PDB entry 5W9O | electron microscopy, 4.50 A resolution (low resolution: residue-level contacts below are approximate; hydrogen-bond / salt-bridge calls are withheld) | chains D and J of the 12 polymer chains in the assembly

[Chain D (and J)]
Name: Spike glycoprotein
Source organism: Middle East respiratory syndrome-related coronavirus
Notes: engineered mutation(s): V1060P, L1061P; chain J of this document is another copy of the same molecule, construct and numbering; everything in this record applies to it too
Reference sequence: W5ZZF5 (W5ZZF5_9BETC); residues 1-1291 here = UniProt positions 1-1291
Amino-acid sequence (1329 residues; row label = number of the first residue in the row):
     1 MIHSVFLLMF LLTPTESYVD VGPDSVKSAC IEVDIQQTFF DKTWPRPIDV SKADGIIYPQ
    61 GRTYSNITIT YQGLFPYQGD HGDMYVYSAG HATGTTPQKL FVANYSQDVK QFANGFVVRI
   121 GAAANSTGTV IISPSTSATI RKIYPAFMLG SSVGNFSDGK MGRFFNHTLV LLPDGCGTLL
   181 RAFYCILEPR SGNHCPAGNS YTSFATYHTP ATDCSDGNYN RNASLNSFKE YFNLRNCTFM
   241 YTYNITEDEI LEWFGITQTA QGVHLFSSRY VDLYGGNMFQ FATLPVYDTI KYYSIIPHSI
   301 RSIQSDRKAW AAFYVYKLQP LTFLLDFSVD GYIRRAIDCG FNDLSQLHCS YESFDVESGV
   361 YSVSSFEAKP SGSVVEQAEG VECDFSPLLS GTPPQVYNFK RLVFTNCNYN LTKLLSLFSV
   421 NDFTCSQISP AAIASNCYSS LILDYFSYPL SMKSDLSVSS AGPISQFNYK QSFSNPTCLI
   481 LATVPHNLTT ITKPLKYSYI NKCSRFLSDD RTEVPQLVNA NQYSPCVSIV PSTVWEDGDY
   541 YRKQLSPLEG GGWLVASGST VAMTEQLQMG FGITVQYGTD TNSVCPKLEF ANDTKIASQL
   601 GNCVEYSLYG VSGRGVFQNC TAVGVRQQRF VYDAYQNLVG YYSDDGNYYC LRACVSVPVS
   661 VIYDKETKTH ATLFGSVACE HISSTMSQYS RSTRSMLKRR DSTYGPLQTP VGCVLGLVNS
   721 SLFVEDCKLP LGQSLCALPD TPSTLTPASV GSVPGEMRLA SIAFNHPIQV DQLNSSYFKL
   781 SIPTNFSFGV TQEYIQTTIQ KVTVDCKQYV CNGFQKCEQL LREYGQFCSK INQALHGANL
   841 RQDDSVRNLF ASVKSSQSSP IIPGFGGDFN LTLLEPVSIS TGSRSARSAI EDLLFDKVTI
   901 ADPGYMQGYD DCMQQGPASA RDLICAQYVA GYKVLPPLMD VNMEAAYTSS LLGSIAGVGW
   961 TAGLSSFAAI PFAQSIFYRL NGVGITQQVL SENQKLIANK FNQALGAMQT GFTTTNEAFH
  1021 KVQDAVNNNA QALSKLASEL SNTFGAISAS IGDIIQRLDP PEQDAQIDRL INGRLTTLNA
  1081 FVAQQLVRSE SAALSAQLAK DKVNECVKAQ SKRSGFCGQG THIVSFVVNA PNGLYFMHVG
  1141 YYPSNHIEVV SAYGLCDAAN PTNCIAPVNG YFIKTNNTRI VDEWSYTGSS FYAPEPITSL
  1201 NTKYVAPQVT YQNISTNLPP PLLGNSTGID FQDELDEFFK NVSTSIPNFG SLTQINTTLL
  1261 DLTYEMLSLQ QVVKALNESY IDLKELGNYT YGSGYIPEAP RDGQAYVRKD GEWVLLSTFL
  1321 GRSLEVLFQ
Not modelled in the structure: 1-752, 878-885, 1224-1329 (chain J: 1-17, 744-1329)
Disulfide bonds: C806-C828, C811-C817, C912-C925, C1156-C1164
Glycans and other covalent adducts: covalent link Y905-P936
Construct notes: conflict F506 (Leu in W5ZZF5), A748 (Arg in W5ZZF5), G751 (Arg in W5ZZF5), P1060 (Val in W5ZZF5), P1061 (Leu in W5ZZF5); expression tag (1292-1329)

[How chain D and chain J interact]
Pairs across the interface (49):
  T803(D) - S362(J)
  D805(D) - S364(J)
  D805(D) - S365(J)
  R822(D) - Q72(J)
  R822(D) - P320(J)
  S829(D) - S350(J)
  Q833(D) - S350(J)
  Q833(D) - Y351(J)
  H836(D) - V360(J)
  H836(D) - Y361(J)
  R847(D) - D726(J)
  Y905(D) - S676(J)
  Y905(D) - P710(J)
  Y905(D) - V711(J)
  Y905(D) - Q733(J)
  M906(D) - Q708(J)
  M906(D) - T709(J)
  M906(D) - P710(J)
  M906(D) - V711(J)
  Q907(D) - S676(J)
  G908(D) - S676(J)
  Y909(D) - V655(J)
  Y909(D) - S676(J)
  Y909(D) - V677(J)
  Y909(D) - H681(J)
  D910(D) - H681(J)
  C912(D) - R652(J)
  M913(D) - R652(J)
  M913(D) - H681(J)
  Q914(D) - Q618(J)
  A918(D) - C620(J)
  A918(D) - C650(J)
  Y928(D) - V655(J)
  Y928(D) - S656(J)
  Y928(D) - S676(J)
  V929(D) - C654(J)
  K933(D) - P658(J)
  K933(D) - G675(J)
  P936(D) - L731(J)
  P936(D) - Q733(J)
  P937(D) - G732(J)
  P937(D) - Q733(J)
  L938(D) - P730(J)
  L938(D) - G732(J)
  L938(D) - Q733(J)
  M939(D) - Q733(J)
  D940(D) - Q733(J)
  D940(D) - S734(J)
  S1038(D) - Y635(J)
Other interface residues (no listed pair), chain D (29 interface residues in all): G931, S1034, S1041
Other interface residues (no listed pair), chain J (36 interface residues in all): V616, V657, A678, G712

[In short]
29 residues of chain D face 36 of chain J across their interface.
Chain D and chain J are both Spike glycoprotein (Middle East respiratory syndrome-related coronavirus); the
structure, MERS S ectodomain trimer in complex with variable domain of neutralizing antibody G4, was
determined by electron microscopy (same publication as 5VZR, 5W9H, 5W9I, 5W9J, 5W9K, 5W9L and 3 further
entries).
